6LGL - chains k and p of the 46 polymer chains in the assembly; structure by electron microscopy, 4.40 A resolution (low resolution: residue-level contacts below are approximate; hydrogen-bond / salt-bridge calls are withheld).

# Chain k (and p)
Molecule: Triplex capsid protein 2
Organism: Human herpesvirus 3
Notes: chain p of this document is another copy of the same molecule, construct and numbering; everything in this record applies to it too
UniProtKB: Q6QCL4 (Q6QCL4_HHV3); numbering as in UniProt (aligned over 1-316)
Chain sequence (316 residues; numbered 1 to 316; the number before each row is that of its first residue):
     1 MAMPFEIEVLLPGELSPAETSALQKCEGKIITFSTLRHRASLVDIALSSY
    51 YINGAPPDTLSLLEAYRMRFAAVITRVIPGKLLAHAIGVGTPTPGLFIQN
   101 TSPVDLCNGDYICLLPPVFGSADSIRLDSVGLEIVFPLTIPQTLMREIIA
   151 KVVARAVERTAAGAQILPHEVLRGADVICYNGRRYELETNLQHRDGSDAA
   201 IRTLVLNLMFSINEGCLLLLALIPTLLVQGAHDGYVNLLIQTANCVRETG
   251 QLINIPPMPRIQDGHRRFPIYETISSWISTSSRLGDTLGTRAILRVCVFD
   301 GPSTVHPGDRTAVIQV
Unresolved in the structure: 1-4, 166-170, 250-267 (chain p: 162-176)

# Interface between chain k and chain p
Pairs across the interface - 98 pairs, chain k then chain p:
  Thr35(k) - Asn108(p)
  Leu36(k) - Cys297(p)
  Leu36(k) - Phe299(p)
  Arg67(k) - Tyr111(p)
  Arg67(k) - Gln142(p)
  Arg67(k) - Arg295(p)
  Met68(k) - Gly109(p)
  Met68(k) - Asp110(p)
  Met68(k) - Arg295(p)
  Arg69(k) - Arg295(p)
  Phe70(k) - Arg295(p)
  Phe70(k) - Cys297(p)
  Val89(k) - Ile314(p)
  Glu147(k) - Tyr271(p)
  Ala150(k) - Tyr271(p)
  Ala150(k) - Ile274(p)
  Ala150(k) - Ser275(p)
  Val153(k) - Ile274(p)
  Ala154(k) - Phe268(p)
  Ala154(k) - Tyr271(p)
  Ala154(k) - Ile274(p)
  Val157(k) - Leu219(p)
  Val157(k) - Ile270(p)
  Glu158(k) - Phe268(p)
  Thr160(k) - Leu222(p)
  Ala161(k) - Leu218(p)
  Val171(k) - Gly264(p)
  Val171(k) - His265(p)
  Arg202(k) - Asp233(p)
  Thr203(k) - Tyr235(p)
  Leu206(k) - Val236(p)
  Asn207(k) - Tyr235(p)
  Asn207(k) - Leu239(p)
  Leu208(k) - Trp277(p)
  Met209(k) - Leu219(p)
  Met209(k) - Leu222(p)
  Met209(k) - Leu226(p)
  Phe210(k) - Leu226(p)
  Phe210(k) - Val236(p)
  Phe210(k) - Ile240(p)
  Phe210(k) - Val246(p)
  Ser211(k) - Trp277(p)
  Ile212(k) - Leu219(p)
  Ile212(k) - Ile274(p)
  Ile212(k) - Trp277(p)
  Asn213(k) - Leu219(p)
  Asn213(k) - Val246(p)
  Glu214(k) - Thr242(p)
  Glu214(k) - Ala243(p)
  Glu214(k) - Asn244(p)
  Gly215(k) - Leu208(p)
  Cys216(k) - Ile212(p)
  Cys216(k) - Cys216(p)
  Leu217(k) - Leu220(p)
  Leu217(k) - Cys245(p)
  Leu217(k) - Thr249(p)
  Leu218(k) - Leu208(p)
  Leu219(k) - Leu208(p)
  Leu219(k) - Met209(p)
  Leu219(k) - Ile212(p)
  Tyr235(k) - Met209(p)
  Leu238(k) - Met209(p)
  Leu239(k) - Phe210(p)
  Thr242(k) - Arg202(p)
  Thr242(k) - Leu206(p)
  Ala243(k) - Arg202(p)
  Asn244(k) - Arg202(p)
  Glu248(k) - Thr160(p)
  Glu248(k) - Arg194(p)
  Glu248(k) - Asp198(p)
  Thr249(k) - Asp198(p)
  Phe268(k) - Asn244(p)
  Phe268(k) - Glu248(p)
  Pro269(k) - Asn244(p)
  Tyr271(k) - Glu158(p)
  Tyr271(k) - Ala161(p)
  Glu272(k) - Asn244(p)
  Thr273(k) - Asn244(p)
  Thr273(k) - Cys245(p)
  Ile274(k) - Leu204(p)
  Ser275(k) - Ala150(p)
  Trp277(k) - Leu204(p)
  Trp277(k) - Leu208(p)
  Ile278(k) - Ala150(p)
  Ile278(k) - Val153(p)
  Ser279(k) - Arg146(p)
  Ser279(k) - Glu147(p)
  Ser279(k) - Ala150(p)
  Ser281(k) - Trp277(p)
  Ser281(k) - Ser281(p)
  Ser282(k) - Arg146(p)
  Arg283(k) - Thr143(p)
  Arg283(k) - Glu147(p)
  Gly285(k) - Ser281(p)
  Asp286(k) - Gln142(p)
  Asp286(k) - Arg146(p)
  Arg291(k) - Tyr111(p)
  Arg291(k) - Val316(p)
Interface residues without a listed pair, chain k (65 interface residues in all): Phe5, Ser34, Arg37, Arg146, Lys151, Ala164, Cys245, Arg247, Leu288
Interface residues without a listed pair, chain p (68 interface residues in all): Lys151, Ala154, Val157, Val205, Ala221, Ile223, Met258, Ile278, Ser279, Ser282, Leu284, Gly285, Leu288, Val296

# In short
65 residues of chain k and 68 residues of chain p are in contact.
Chain k and chain p are both Triplex capsid protein 2 (Human herpesvirus 3); the structure, The atomic
structure of varicella-zoster virus A-capsid, was determined by electron microscopy together with 6LGN from
the same study.
